4BKY - chain A; structure by X-ray diffraction, 1.83 A resolution.

[Chain A]
Molecule: Maternal embryonic leucine zipper kinase
Source organism: Homo sapiens
Notes: EC 2.7.11.1, 2.7.10.2; fragment: kinase and uba domains, residues 2-340
Reference sequence: Q14680 (MELK_HUMAN); residue numbers follow UniProt; this construct covers 2-340
Amino-acid sequence (347 residues; numbered 0 to 346; the number before each row is that of its first residue; numbering starts at 0):
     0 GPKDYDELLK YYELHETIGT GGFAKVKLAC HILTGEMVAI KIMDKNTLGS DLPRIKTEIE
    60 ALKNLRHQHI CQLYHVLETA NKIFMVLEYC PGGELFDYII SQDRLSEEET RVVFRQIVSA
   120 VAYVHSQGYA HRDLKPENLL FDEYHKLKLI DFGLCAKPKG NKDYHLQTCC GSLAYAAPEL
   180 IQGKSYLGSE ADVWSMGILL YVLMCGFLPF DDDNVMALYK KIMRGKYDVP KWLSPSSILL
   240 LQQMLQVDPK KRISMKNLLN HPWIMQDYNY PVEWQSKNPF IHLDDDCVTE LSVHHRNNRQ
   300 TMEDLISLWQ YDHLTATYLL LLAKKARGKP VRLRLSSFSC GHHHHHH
Not modelled in the structure: 0-2, 48-49, 156-170, 184-186, 334-346
Differences from the reference sequence: expression tag (0-1, 341-346)
Swiss-Prot annotation at these positions:
  - region: Leu282 to Leu321 (UBA-like)
  - active site: Asp132 (Proton acceptor)
  - binding site (ATP): Ile17 to Val25, Lys40
  - modified residue: Thr56 (Phosphothreonine), Tyr163 (Phosphotyrosine), Thr167 (Phosphothreonine), Ser171 (Phosphoserine), Ser253 (Phosphoserine), Ser336 (Phosphoserine)
  - mutagenesis: Cys29 (C29V: Abolishes dependence to reducing agents; when associated with V-70; A-89; A-154; A-168; A-169; A-204; A-286 and A-339), Cys70 (C70V: Abolishes dependence to reducing agents; when associated with V-29; A-89; A-154; A-168; A-169; A-204; A-286 and A-339), Cys89 (C89A: Abolishes dependence to reducing agents; when associated with V-29; V-70; A-154; A-168; A-169; A-204; A-286 and A-339), Asp150 (D150A: Abolishes enzymatic activity), Cys154 (C154A: Abolishes dependence to reducing agents; when associated with V-29; V-70; A-89; A-168; A-169; A-204; A-286 and A-339), Tyr163 (Y163F: Abolishes autophosphorylation on tyrosine but still active on exogenous substrates), Thr167 (T167A: Abolishes activation of serine/threonine-protein kinase activity and has only weak activity; T167D/E: Phosphomimetic mutant that has similar kinase activity as wild-type), Cys168 (C168A: Abolishes dependence to reducing agents; when associated with V-29; V-70; A-89; A-154; A-169; A-204; A-286 and A-339), Cys169 (C169A: Abolishes dependence to reducing agents; when associated with V-29; V-70; A-89; A-154; A-168; A-204; A-286 and A-339), Ser171 (S171A: Abolishes activation of serine/threonine-protein kinase activity and has only weak activity; S171D: Inactive), Cys204 (C204A: Abolishes dependence to reducing agents; when associated with V-29; V-70; A-89; A-154; A-168; A-169; A-286 and A-339), Asp283 to Asp285 (Inactive), 2 further mutagenesis entries in UniProt
Residues lining bound ligands: 82B (3'-{[(4-bromo-1-methyl-1H-pyrrol-2-yl)carbonyl]amino}-N-[(1S)-1-phenyl-2-(pyrrolidin-1-yl)ethyl]-1',4'-dihydro-5'H-spiro[cyclopropane-1,6'-pyrrolo[3,4-c]pyrazole]-5'-carboxamide): Ile17, Gly18, Thr19, Gly20, Ala23, Lys24, Val25, Ala38, Lys40, Cys70, Leu86, Glu87, Tyr88, Cys89, Pro90, Gly92, Glu93, Lys134, Glu136, Asn137, Leu139, Ile149, Asp150

[Summary]
Chain A binds compound 82B. From UniProt: active-site residue Asp132, 10 ATP-binding residues and 16
mutagenesis sites.
Chain A is Maternal embryonic leucine zipper kinase (Homo sapiens); the structure, Crystal structure of
unphosphorylated Maternal Embryonic Leucine zipper Kinase (MELK) in complex with pyrrolopyrazole inhibitor,
was determined by X-ray diffraction (same publication as 4BKZ).
